PDB entry 4J43 | X-ray diffraction, 2.20 A resolution | chain A

[Chain A]
Name: PylD
Source organism: Methanosarcina barkeri
Notes: EC 1.4.1.-
UniProt: Q46E80 (Q46E80_METBF); residues 1-259 here correspond to UniProt positions 5-263 (UniProt number = residue number + 4)
Chain sequence (259 residues; each row starts with the number of its first residue):
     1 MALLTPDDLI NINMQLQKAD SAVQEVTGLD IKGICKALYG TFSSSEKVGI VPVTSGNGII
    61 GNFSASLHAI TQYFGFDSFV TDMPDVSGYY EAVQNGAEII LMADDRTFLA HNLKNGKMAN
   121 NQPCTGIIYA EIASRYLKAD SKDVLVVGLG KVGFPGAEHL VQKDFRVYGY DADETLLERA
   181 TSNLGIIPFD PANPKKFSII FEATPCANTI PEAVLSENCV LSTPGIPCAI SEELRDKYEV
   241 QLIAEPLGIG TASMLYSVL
Unresolved in the structure: 1-4, 56-59
Disulfide bonds: C206 forms a disulfide with the same residue of a neighbouring copy of this chain
Bound ions: Na+: E202, T204, C206, P227; Mg2+: E245 (together with NAD)
Small-molecule neighbours: NAD (nicotinamide-adenine-dinucleotide): N121, Q122, T125, Y129, V147, G148, L149, G150, K151, V152, G153, Y170, D171, A172, D173, L176, A203, T204, P205, C206, T209, P224, G225, I226, E245, P246, L247, G250

[Summary]
Ligands of chain A: NAD. The Na+ site is built by E202, T204, C206 and P227.
Chain A is PylD (Methanosarcina barkeri); the structure, PylD holoenzyme, was determined by X-ray diffraction,
deposited together with 4J49, 4J4B and 4J4H.
